Entry 9CV3 (X-ray diffraction, 1.51 A resolution); this record covers chain A.

Chain A:
Protein: Metallo-beta-lactamase VIM-20
Organism: Enterobacter cloacae
UniProtKB: A0A344X7M2 (A0A344X7M2_ENTCL); numbering as in UniProt (aligned over 27-266)
Amino-acid sequence (243 residues; each row starts with the number of its first residue):
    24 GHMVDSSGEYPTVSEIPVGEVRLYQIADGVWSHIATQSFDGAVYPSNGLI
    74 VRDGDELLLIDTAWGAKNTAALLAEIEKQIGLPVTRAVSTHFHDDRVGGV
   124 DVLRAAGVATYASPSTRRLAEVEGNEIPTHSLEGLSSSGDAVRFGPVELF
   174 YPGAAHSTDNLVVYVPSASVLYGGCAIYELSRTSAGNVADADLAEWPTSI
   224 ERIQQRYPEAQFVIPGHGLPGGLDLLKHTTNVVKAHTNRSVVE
Disordered / not traced: 24-31, 264-266
Differences from the reference sequence: expression tag (24-26)
Metal / ion sites: Zn2+ site 1: H114, H116, H179 (together with L-captopril); Zn2+ site 2: D118, C198, H240 (together with L-captopril); Zn2+ site 3: H153, H251 (together with acetate ion)
Residues lining bound ligands: L-captopril (X8Z): F62, Y67, W87, H114, H116, D118, H179, C198, N210, H240

Summary:
Bound to chain A: L-captopril. H114, H116 and H179 coordinate Zn2+ site 1. D118, C198 and H240 coordinate Zn2+
site 2.
Chain A is Metallo-beta-lactamase VIM-20 (Enterobacter cloacae); the structure, Crystal structure of the
metallo-beta-lactamase VIM-20 with L-captopril, was determined by X-ray diffraction, deposited together with
9CV2, 9CV1, 9CV4 and 9CV5.
